Entry 9GTF (X-ray diffraction, 2.28 A resolution); this record covers chains A and B.

Chain A:
Name: 2'-O-methyltransferase nsp16
Source organism: Severe acute respiratory syndrome coronavirus 2
Notes: EC 2.1.1.57
Reference sequence: P0DTD1 (R1AB_SARS2); residue numbers follow UniProt; this construct covers 6799-7096
Chain sequence (304 residues; row label = number of the first residue in the row):
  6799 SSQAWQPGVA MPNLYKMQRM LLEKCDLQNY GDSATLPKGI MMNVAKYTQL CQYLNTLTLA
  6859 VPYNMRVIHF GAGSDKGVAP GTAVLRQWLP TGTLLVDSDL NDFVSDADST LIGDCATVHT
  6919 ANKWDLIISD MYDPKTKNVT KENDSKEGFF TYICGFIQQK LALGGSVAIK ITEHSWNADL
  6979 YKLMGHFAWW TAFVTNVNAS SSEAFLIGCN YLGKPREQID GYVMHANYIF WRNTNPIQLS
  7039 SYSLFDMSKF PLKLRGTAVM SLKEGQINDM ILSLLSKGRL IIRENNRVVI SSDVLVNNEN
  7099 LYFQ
Not modelled in the structure: 7100-7102
Construct notes: expression tag (7097-7102)
Residues lining bound ligands:
  - A1IOV (7-[(3R,4R,6S)-1-[(2S)-2-azanyl-4-methyl-pentanoyl]-4-methyl-4,6-bis(oxidanyl)azepan-3-yl]-1,3-dimethyl-purine-2,6-dione): K6822, C6823, D6824, L6825, Q6826, Y6828, G6829, K6935, E6971, S7000
  - S-adenosylmethionine (SAM): N6841, Y6845, H6867, G6869, A6870, G6871, S6872, P6878, G6879, D6897, L6898, N6899, G6911, D6912, C6913, D6928, M6929, Y6930, D6931, F6947, K6968
Swiss-Prot annotation at these positions:
  - active site: K6844, D6928, K6968, E7001
  - mutagenesis: D6928 (D6928A: Complete loss of virus replication in human respiratory cells), K6968 (K6968A: Complete loss of virus replication in human respiratory cells)

Chain B:
Name: Non-structural protein 10
Source organism: Severe acute respiratory syndrome coronavirus 2
Reference sequence: P0DTD1 (R1AB_SARS2); numbering as in UniProt (aligned over 4254-4392)
Chain sequence (140 residues; each row starts with the number of its first residue):
  4253 GAGNATEVPA NSTVLSFCAF AVDAAKAYKD YLASGGQPIT NCVKMLCTHT GTGQAITVTP
  4313 EANMDQESFG GASCCLYCRC HIDHPNPKGF CDLKGKYVQI PTTCANDPVG FTLKNTVCTV
  4373 CGMWKGYGCS CDQLREPMLQ
Not modelled in the structure: 4253-4270, 4387-4392
Construct notes: expression tag (4253)
Bound ions: Zn2+ site 1: C4327, C4330, H4336, C4343; Zn2+ site 2: C4370, C4373, C4381, C4383
Swiss-Prot annotation at these positions:
  - binding site (Zn(2+)): C4327, C4330, H4336, C4343, C4370, C4373, C4381, C4383
  - site: Q4392 (Cleavage)

Interface between chain A and chain B:
Pairs across the interface - 43 pairs, chain A then chain B:
  K6836(A) - K4296(B)  hydrogen bond (backbone-side chain)
  G6837(A) - K4296(B)
  I6838(A) - K4296(B)
  I6838(A) - M4297(B)
  I6838(A) - L4298(B)  hydrophobic
  M6839(A) - N4293(B)
  M6839(A) - C4294(B)
  V6842(A) - V4295(B)  hydrophobic
  V6842(A) - K4296(B)
  T6846(A) - L4298(B)
  K6874(A) - N4293(B)
  V6876(A) - N4293(B)
  V6876(A) - V4295(B)  hydrophobic
  V6876(A) - R4331(B)
  P6878(A) - V4295(B)  hydrophobic
  A6881(A) - V4295(B)  hydrophobic
  A6881(A) - M4297(B)
  A6881(A) - Y4349(B)  hydrogen bond (backbone-side chain)
  V6882(A) - M4297(B)
  R6884(A) - G4347(B)  hydrogen bond (side chain-backbone)
  R6884(A) - Y4349(B)
  Q6885(A) - M4297(B)
  Q6885(A) - L4298(B)  hydrogen bond (side chain-backbone)
  Q6885(A) - T4311(B)
  Q6885(A) - P4312(B)
  Q6885(A) - Y4349(B)  hydrogen bond (backbone-side chain)
  T6889(A) - V4310(B)
  V6902(A) - A4324(B)  hydrophobic
  V6902(A) - C4330(B)
  S6903(A) - A4324(B)
  S6903(A) - K4346(B)  hydrogen bond (backbone-side chain)
  D6904(A) - G4322(B)
  D6904(A) - G4323(B)  hydrogen bond (side chain-backbone)
  D6904(A) - A4324(B)  hydrogen bond (side chain-backbone)
  D6904(A) - K4346(B)
  D6904(A) - G4347(B)  hydrogen bond (side chain-backbone)
  D6904(A) - K4348(B)
  A6905(A) - K4346(B)
  L7042(A) - L4298(B)  hydrophobic
  M7045(A) - L4298(B)
  M7045(A) - C4299(B)
  M7045(A) - T4300(B)
  S7046(A) - T4300(B)
Other interface residues (no listed pair), chain A (23 interface residues in all): P6835, A6843
Other interface residues (no listed pair), chain B (23 interface residues in all): S4325, H4333, L4345

Summary:
The chain A/chain B interface involves 23 residues from each chain, with 9 hydrogen bonds. Among the polar
pairs are K6836(A)-K4296(B), A6881(A)-Y4349(B) and R6884(A)-G4347(B). Bound to chain A: S-adenosylmethionine
and compound A1IOV.
Here chain A is 2'-O-methyltransferase nsp16 and chain B is Non-structural protein 10, both from Severe acute
respiratory syndrome coronavirus 2. Entry 9GTF (SARS-CoV-2 methyltransferase nsp10-16 in complex with SAM and
theophylline derivative LAS 57256190) was determined by X-ray diffraction.
